PDB entry 6L54 | electron microscopy, 3.43 A resolution | chains A and B of the 3 polymer chains in the assembly

== Chain A ==
Name: Serine/threonine-protein kinase SMG1
From: Homo sapiens
Notes: EC 2.7.11.1
Reference sequence: Q96Q15 (SMG1_HUMAN); residues 1-3661 here = UniProt positions 1-3661
Amino-acid sequence (3661 residues; row label = number of the first residue in the row):
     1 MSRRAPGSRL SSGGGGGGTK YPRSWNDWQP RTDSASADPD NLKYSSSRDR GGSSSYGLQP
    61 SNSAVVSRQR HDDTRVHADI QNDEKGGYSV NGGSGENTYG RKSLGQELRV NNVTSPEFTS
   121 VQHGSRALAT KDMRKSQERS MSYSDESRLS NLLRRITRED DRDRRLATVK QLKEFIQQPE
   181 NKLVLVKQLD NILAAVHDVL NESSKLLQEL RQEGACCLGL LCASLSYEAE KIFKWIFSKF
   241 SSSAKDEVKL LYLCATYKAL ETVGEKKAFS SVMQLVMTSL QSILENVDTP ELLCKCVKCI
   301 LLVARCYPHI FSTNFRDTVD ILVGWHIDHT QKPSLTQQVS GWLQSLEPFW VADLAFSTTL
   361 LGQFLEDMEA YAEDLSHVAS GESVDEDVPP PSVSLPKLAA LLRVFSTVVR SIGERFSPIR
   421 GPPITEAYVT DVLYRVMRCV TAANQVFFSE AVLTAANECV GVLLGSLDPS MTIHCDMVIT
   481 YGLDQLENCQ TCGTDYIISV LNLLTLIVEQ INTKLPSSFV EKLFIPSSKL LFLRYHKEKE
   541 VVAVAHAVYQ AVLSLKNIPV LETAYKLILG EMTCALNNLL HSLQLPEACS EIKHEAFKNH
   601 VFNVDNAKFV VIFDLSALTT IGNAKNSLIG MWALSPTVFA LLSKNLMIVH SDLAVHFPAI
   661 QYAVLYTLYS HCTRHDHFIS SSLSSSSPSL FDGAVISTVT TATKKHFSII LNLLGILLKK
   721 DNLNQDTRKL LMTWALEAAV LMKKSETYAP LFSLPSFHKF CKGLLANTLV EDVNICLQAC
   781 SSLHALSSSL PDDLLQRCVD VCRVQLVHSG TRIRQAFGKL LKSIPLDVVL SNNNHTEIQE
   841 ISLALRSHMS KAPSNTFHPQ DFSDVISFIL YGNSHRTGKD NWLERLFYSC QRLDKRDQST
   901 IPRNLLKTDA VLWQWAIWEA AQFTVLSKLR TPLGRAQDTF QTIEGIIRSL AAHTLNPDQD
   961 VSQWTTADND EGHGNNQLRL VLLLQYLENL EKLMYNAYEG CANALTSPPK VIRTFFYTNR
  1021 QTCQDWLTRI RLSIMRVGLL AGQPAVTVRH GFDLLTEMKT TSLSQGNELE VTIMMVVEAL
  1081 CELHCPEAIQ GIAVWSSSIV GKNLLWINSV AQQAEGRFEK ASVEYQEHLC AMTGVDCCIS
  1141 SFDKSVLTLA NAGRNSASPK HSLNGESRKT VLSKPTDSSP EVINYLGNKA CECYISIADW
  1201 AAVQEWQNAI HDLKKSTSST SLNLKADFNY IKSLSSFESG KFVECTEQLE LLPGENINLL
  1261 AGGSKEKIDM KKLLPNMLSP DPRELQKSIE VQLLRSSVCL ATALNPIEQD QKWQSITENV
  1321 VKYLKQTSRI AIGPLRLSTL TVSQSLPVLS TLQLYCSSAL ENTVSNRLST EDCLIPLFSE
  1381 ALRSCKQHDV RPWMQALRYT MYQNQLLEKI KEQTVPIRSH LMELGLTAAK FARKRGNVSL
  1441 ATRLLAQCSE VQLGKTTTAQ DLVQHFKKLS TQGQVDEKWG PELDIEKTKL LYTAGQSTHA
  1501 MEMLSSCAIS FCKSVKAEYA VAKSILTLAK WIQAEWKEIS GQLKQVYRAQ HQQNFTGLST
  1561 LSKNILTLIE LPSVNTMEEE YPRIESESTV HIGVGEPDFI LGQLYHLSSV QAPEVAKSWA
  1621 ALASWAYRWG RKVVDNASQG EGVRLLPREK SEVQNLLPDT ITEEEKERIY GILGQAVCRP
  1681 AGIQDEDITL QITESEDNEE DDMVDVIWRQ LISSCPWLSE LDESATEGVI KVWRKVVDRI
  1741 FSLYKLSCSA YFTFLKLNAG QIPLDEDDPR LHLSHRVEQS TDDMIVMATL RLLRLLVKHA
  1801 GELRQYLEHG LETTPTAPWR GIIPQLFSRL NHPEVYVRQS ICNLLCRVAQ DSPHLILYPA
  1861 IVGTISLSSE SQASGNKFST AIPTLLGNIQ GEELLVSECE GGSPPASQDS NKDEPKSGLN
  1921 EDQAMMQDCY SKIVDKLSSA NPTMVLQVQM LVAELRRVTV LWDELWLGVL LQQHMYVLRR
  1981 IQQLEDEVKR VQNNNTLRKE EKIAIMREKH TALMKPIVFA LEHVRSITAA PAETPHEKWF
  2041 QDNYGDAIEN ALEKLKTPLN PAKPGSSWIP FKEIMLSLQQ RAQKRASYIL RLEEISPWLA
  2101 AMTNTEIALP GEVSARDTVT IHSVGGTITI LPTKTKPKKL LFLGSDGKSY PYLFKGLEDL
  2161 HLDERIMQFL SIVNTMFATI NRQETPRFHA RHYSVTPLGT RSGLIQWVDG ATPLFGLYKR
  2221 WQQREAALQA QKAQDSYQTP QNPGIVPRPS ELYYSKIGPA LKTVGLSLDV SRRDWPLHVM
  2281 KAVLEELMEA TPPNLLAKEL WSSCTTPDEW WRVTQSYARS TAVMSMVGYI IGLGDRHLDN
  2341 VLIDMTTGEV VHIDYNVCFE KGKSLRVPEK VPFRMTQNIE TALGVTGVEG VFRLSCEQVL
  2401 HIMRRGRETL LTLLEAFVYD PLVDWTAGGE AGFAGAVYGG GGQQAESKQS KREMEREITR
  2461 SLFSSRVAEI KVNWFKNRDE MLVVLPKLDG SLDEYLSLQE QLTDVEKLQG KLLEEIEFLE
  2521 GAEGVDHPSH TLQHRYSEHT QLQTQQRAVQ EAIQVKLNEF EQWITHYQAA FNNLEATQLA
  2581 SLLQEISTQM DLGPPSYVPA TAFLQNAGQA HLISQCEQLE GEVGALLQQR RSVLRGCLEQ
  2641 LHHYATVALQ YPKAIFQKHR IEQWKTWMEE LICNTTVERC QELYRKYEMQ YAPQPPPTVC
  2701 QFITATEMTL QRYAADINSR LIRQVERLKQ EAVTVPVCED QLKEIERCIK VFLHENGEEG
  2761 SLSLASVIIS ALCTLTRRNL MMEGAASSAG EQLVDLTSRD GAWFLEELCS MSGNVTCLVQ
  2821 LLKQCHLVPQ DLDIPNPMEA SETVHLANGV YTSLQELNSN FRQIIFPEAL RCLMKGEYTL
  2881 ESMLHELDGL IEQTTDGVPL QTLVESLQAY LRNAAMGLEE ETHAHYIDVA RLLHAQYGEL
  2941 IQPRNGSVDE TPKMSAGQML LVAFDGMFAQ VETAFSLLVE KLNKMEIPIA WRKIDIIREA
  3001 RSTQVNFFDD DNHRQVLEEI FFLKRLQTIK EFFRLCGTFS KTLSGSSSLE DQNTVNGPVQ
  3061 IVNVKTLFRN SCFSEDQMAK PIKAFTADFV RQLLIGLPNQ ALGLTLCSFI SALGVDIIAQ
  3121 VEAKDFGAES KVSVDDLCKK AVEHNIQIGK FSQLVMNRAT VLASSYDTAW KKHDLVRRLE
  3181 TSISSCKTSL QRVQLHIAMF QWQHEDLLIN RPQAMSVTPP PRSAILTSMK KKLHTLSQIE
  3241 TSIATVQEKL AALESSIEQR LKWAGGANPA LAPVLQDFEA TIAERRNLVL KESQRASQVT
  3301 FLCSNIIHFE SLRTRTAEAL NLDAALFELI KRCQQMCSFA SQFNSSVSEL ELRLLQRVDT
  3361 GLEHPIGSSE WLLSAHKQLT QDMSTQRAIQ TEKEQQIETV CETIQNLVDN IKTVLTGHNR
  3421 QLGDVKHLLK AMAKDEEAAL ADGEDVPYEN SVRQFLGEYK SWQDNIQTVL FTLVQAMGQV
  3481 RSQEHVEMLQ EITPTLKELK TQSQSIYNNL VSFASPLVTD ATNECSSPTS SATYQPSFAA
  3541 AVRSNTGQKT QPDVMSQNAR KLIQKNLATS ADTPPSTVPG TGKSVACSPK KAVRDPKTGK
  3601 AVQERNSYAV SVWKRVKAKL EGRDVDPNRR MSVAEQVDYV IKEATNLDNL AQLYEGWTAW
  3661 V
Unresolved in the structure: 1-35, 45-60, 75-76, 514-540, 583-595, 678-711, 754-760, 775-800, 950-969, 1003-1008, 1055-1068, 1142-1183, 1216-1280, 1371-1395, 1429-1450, 1540-1581, 1613-1615, 1678-1699, 1716-1725, 1761-1783, 1867-1925, 1992-2007, 2031-2036, 2060-2066, 2114-2118, 2146-2148, 2233-2244, 2261-2271, 2429-3605
Curated features (UniProtKB/Swiss-Prot):
  - region: Ile2130 to Lys2136 (G-loop), Gly2332 to Asn2340 (Catalytic loop), His2352 to Thr2376 (Activation loop)
  - modified residue: Lys173 (N6-acetyllysine), Thr3550 (Phosphothreonine), Ser3556 (Phosphoserine), Ser3570 (Phosphoserine), Thr3573 (Phosphothreonine), Thr3577 (Phosphothreonine)
  - natural variant: Ser2171 (S2171C: In a breast pleomorphic lobular carcinoma sample), Ile3239 (I3239T: In a breast infiltrating ductal carcinoma sample), Lys3583 (K3583Q: In a breast infiltrating ductal carcinoma sample)
  - mutagenesis: Asp2335 (D2335A: Loss of function)

== Chain B ==
Name: Protein SMG8
From: Homo sapiens
Reference sequence: Q8ND04 (SMG8_HUMAN); residues 1-991 here = UniProt positions 1-991
Amino-acid sequence (991 residues; each row starts with the number of its first residue):
     1 MAGPVSLRDL LMGASAWMGS ESPGGSPTEG GGSAAGGPEP PWREDEICVV GIFGKTALRL
    61 NSEKFSLVNT VCDRQVFPLF RHQDPGDPGP GIRTEAGAVG EAGGAEDPGA AAGGSVRGSG
   121 AVAEGNRTEA GSQDYSLLQA YYSQESKVLY LLLTSICDNS QLLRACRALQ SGEAGGGLSL
   181 PHAEAHEFWK HQEKLQCLSL LYLFSVCHIL LLVHPTCSFD ITYDRVFRAL DGLRQKVLPL
   241 LKTAIKDCPV GKDWKLNCRP CPPRLLFLFQ LNGALKVEPP RNQDPAHPDK PKKHSPKRRL
   301 QHALEDQIYR IFRKSRVLTN QSINCLFTVP ANQAFVYIVP GSQEEDPVGM LLDQLRSHCT
   361 VKDPESLLVP APLSGPRRYQ VMRQHSRQQL SFHIDSSSSS SSGQLVDFTL REFLWQHVEL
   421 VLSKKGFDDS VGRNPQPSHF ELPTYQKWIS AASKLYEVAI DGKEEDLGSP TGELTSKILS
   481 SIKVLEGFLD IDTKFSENRC QKALPMAHSA YQSNLPHNYT MTVHKNQLAQ ALRVYSQHAR
   541 GPAFHKYAMQ LHEDCYKFWS NGHQLCEERS LTDQHCVHKF HSLPKSGEKP EADRNPPVLY
   601 HNSRARSTGA CNCGRKQAPR DDPFDIKAAN YDFYQLLEEK CCGKLDHINF PVFEPSTPDP
   661 APAKNESSPA PPDSDADKLK EKEPQTQGES TSLSLALSLG QSTDSLGTYP ADPQAGGDNP
   721 EVHGQVEVKT EKRPNFVDRQ ASTVEYLPGM LHSNCPKGLL PKFSSWSLVK LGPAKSYNFH
   781 TGLDQQGFIP GTNYLMPWDI VIRTRAEDEG DLDTNSWPAP NKAIPGKRSA VVMGRGRRRD
   841 DIARAFVGFE YEDSRGRRFM CSGPDKVMKV MGSGPKESAL KALNSDMPLY ILSSSQGRGL
   901 KPHYAQLMRL FVVVPDAPLQ IILMPQVQPG PPPCPVFYPE KQEITLPPDG LWVLRFPYAY
   961 VTERGPCFPP KENVQLMSYK VLRGVLKAVT Q
Unresolved in the structure: 14-40, 81-133, 174-179, 275-294, 340-344, 362-405, 461-475, 560-991
Curated features (UniProtKB/Swiss-Prot):
  - modified residue: Ser115 (Phosphoserine), Ser469 (Phosphoserine), Ser668 (Phosphoserine), Ser742 (Phosphoserine), Ser895 (Phosphoserine), Arg898 (Omega-N-methylarginine)
  - natural variant: His208 (H208R: In ALKUS), Arg839 to Gln991 (deletion: In ALKUS)

== Interface between chain A and chain B ==
Pairs across the interface (32):
  Gln338(A) with Asp73(B); Arg74(B), hydrogen bond; Glu145(B), hydrogen bond
  Val339(A) with Asp73(B)
  His377(A) with Gln75(B); Pro78(B); Leu79(B)
  Val378(A) with Asn61(B); Gln75(B); Leu79(B); Glu345(B)
  Ala379(A) with Gln75(B)
  Ser380(A) with Met350(B)
  Glu382(A) with Gln75(B), hydrogen bond
  Ser383(A) with Met350(B)
  Asp387(A) with His358(B), salt bridge
  Asn444(A) with Leu60(B); Phe80(B)
  Gln445(A) with Phe80(B)
  Phe447(A) with Val348(B), hydrophobic
  Phe448(A) with Val348(B), hydrophobic; Leu351(B)
  Ala451(A) with Leu351(B), hydrophobic
  Val452(A) with Leu351(B), hydrophobic
  Ala455(A) with Leu355(B), hydrophobic
  Glu458(A) with Leu355(B); His358(B); Cys359(B), hydrogen bond
  Ile497(A) with Leu352(B), hydrophobic; Leu355(B), hydrophobic
  Val500(A) with Cys359(B), hydrophobic
  Leu504(A) with Cys359(B)
Interface residues without a listed pair, chain A (26 interface residues in all): Thr336, Ser376, Val384, Ala443, Gly493, Leu501
Interface residues without a listed pair, chain B (18 interface residues in all): Gln354

== Summary ==
26 residues of chain A and 18 residues of chain B are in contact; the contacts include 4 hydrogen bonds and 1
salt bridge. Polar pairs include Asp387(A)-His358(B), Gln338(A)-Arg74(B) and Gln338(A)-Glu145(B). Curated
annotation (UniProt) lists one mutagenesis site on chain A.
Here chain A is Serine/threonine-protein kinase SMG1 and chain B is Protein SMG8, both from Homo sapiens.
Entry 6L54 (Structure of SMG189) was determined by electron microscopy (same publication as 6L53).
